4XK8 - chains 2 and 3 of the 16 polymer chains in the assembly; structure by X-ray diffraction, 2.80 A resolution.

[Chain 2]
Name: Type II chlorophyll a/b binding protein from photosystem I
Reference sequence: Q41038 (Q41038_PEA); residues 52-257 here correspond to UniProt positions 62-267 (UniProt number = residue number + 10)
Chain sequence (206 residues; each row starts with the number of its first residue):
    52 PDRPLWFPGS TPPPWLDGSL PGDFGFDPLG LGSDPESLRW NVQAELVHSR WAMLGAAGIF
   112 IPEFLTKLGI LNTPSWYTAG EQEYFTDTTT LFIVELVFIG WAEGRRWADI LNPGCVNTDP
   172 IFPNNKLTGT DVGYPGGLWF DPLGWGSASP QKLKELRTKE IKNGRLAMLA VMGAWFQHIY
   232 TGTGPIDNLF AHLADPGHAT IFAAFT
Bound ions: chlorophyll b Mg site 1 near W57 (its only coordinating residue here); chlorophyll a Mg (7 sites), coordinated by E96, H99, E154, E211, N214, Q228, H243; chlorophyll b Mg site 2 near D170 (its only coordinating residue here)
Small-molecule neighbours:
  - beta-carotene (BCR): W102, F149, I150, W152, A153, I172
  - chlorophyll b (CHL), molecule 1: P55, L56, W57, F58, P59, F75, F77
  - chlorophyll b (CHL), molecule 2: V98, R101, W102, L105, I150, W152, A153, E154, R156, R157, D160, V167, L178, G184, Y185, P186, W190, F191, P193
  - chlorophyll b (CHL), molecule 3: W102, A130, G131, Y135, F136, T139, L142, V145, E146, F149, I150
  - chlorophyll b (CHL), molecule 4: W127, Y128, T129, G131, E132, T139, F143, E146, W226
  - chlorophyll b (CHL), molecule 5: W152, R156, V167, N168, T169, D170, P171, I172, F173, N176, K177, L178, L189, W190
  - chlorophyll a (CLA), molecule 1: L67, L71, P72, G73, D74, F75, G76, F77, D78, L82, G83, L89, N92, V93, A95, E96, H99, R216, M219, L220
  - chlorophyll a (CLA), molecule 2: W91, N92, A95, H99, M223
  - chlorophyll a (CLA), molecule 3: W91, Q94, A95, V98, H99, W102, E146, L147, I150, G151, E154, R157, W158, I161
  - chlorophyll a (CLA), molecule 4: R101, M104, L105, Y185, P186, G187, F191, D192, W196, G197, L207, R208, K210, E211, N214
  - chlorophyll a (CLA), molecule 5: L105, G106, A108, G109, P113, L122, T124, P125, A130, Q133, Y135
  - chlorophyll a (CLA), molecule 6: I112, K210, N214, L217
  - chlorophyll a (CLA), molecule 7: I144, V145, V148, F149
  - chlorophyll a (CLA), molecule 8: V148, G151, W152, G155, R156, A159, P171
  - chlorophyll a (CLA), molecule 9: E206, T209, K210, K213, N214, L217
  - chlorophyll a (CLA), molecule 10: L217, L220, A221, M223, G224, F227, Q228, Y231, T232, N239, L240, H243, A250, T251, I252
  - chlorophyll a (CLA), molecule 11: H243, L244, P247, T251, I252, F253
  - lutein (LUT; (3r,3'r,6s)-4,5-didehydro-5,6-dihydro-beta,beta-carotene-3,3'-diol): M104, L105, A107, A108, F111, F191, D192, P193, L194, G195, W196, N214, L217, A218, A221, Q228, P236, N239, L240
  - violaxanthin (XAT; (3s,5r,6s,3's,5'r,6's)-5,6,5',6'-diepoxy-5,6,5',6'- tetrahydro-beta,beta-carotene-3,3'-diol): F77, D78, P79, L80, G81, L82, H99, W102, A103, L105, G106, G109, I110, W127, A130, M219, V222, M223

[Chain 3]
Name: Chlorophyll a-b binding protein 3, chloroplastic
Reference sequence: Q32904 (CB23_PEA); residues 49-266 here correspond to UniProt positions 55-272 (UniProt number = residue number + 6)
Chain sequence (218 residues; numbered 49 to 266; the number before each row is that of its first residue):
    49 RPLWFASKQS LSYLDGSLPG DYGFDPLGLS DPEGTGGFIE PRWLAYGEVI NGRFAMLGAV
   109 GAIAPEYLGK VGLIPQETAL AWFQTGVIPP AGTYNYWADN YTLFVLEMAL MGFAEHRRFQ
   169 DWAKPGSMGK QYFLGLEKGF GGSGNPAYPG GPFFNPLGFG KDEKSLKELK LKEVKNGRLA
   229 MLAILGYFIQ GLVTGVGPYQ NLLDHVADPV NNNVLTSL
Bound ions: chlorophyll a Mg (8 sites), coordinated by E96, N99, V135, E163, H164, E221, Q238, H253
Small-molecule neighbours:
  - beta-carotene (BCR): L158, M159, F161, A162, F181, L182
  - chlorophyll b (CHL), molecule 1: Y94, I98, R101, F102, L105, A162, E163, R165, R166, D169, M176, F181, F188, G190, P194, A195, P197, F201, F202
  - chlorophyll b (CHL), molecule 2: A157, G160, F161, H164, R165, Q168, M176, Q179, Y180, F181
  - chlorophyll a (CLA), molecule 1: W52, L62, L66, P67, G68, D69, Y70, G71, F72, D73, L77, S78, L92, A93, G95, E96, N99, R226, M229, L230
  - chlorophyll a (CLA), molecule 2: G84, G85, F86, I87
  - chlorophyll a (CLA), molecule 3: F86, I87, W91, L92, G95, N99, F236
  - chlorophyll a (CLA), molecule 4: F86, W91, Y94, G95, I98, N99, F102, E155, M156, M159, G160, E163, H164, R166, F167
  - chlorophyll a (CLA), molecule 5: R101, M104, L105, Y196, P197, G198, F202, N203, F207, L214, L217, K218, K220, E221, N224
  - chlorophyll a (CLA), molecule 6: L105, V108, G109, A112, P113, L116, T126, L128, T133, Y144
  - chlorophyll a (CLA), molecule 7: V108, L217, K220, N224, L227
  - chlorophyll a (CLA), molecule 8: W130, G134, V135, I136, P137, P138, N148, Y149, L151, F152, E155, F236
  - chlorophyll a (CLA), molecule 9: T133, G134, V135, Y144, W145, N148, L151, L154, E155, L158, M159
  - chlorophyll a (CLA), molecule 10: W145, T150, V153, L154, A157
  - chlorophyll a (CLA), molecule 11: K220, K223, N224, L227
  - chlorophyll a (CLA), molecule 12: L230, A231, L233, G234, I237, Q238, V241, T242, N249, L250, H253, N261, V262
  - chlorophyll a (CLA), molecule 13: L250, H253, V254, P257, N261, V262, L263
  - lutein (LUT; (3r,3'r,6s)-4,5-didehydro-5,6-dihydro-beta,beta-carotene-3,3'-diol): M104, L105, A107, V108, I111, F202, N203, P204, L205, G206, F207, N224, L227, A228, A231, Y235, Q238, P246, N249, L250
  - violaxanthin (XAT; (3s,5r,6s,3's,5'r,6's)-5,6,5',6'-diepoxy-5,6,5',6'- tetrahydro-beta,beta-carotene-3,3'-diol): F72, D73, P74, L75, G76, L77, N99, F102, A103, G106, G109, A110, W130, T133, V135, M229, I232, L233
UniProt features mapped onto this chain:
  - binding site (chlorophyll b): W52, R101, I136, E163, R166
  - binding site (chlorophyll a): F72, S78, E96, K220, E221, N224, R226, Q238, H253

[Interface between chain 2 and chain 3]
Residue-residue contacts - 23 pairs, chain 2 then chain 3:
  P55(2) with Q179(3)
  L56(2) with Q179(3), hydrogen bond (backbone-side chain)
  F58(2) with Q168(3)
  P59(2) with Q168(3), hydrogen bond (backbone-side chain); M176(3); Q179(3)
  G60(2) with Q168(3); S175(3); M176(3)
  G248(2) with W145(3); A146(3); D147(3), hydrogen bond (backbone-backbone); T150(3)
  H249(2) with Y144(3); W145(3); A146(3); D147(3)
  T251(2) with T150(3), hydrogen bond
  F253(2) with D147(3); Y149(3), hydrophobic; T150(3); V153(3), hydrophobic
  T257(2) with Y149(3)
Other interface residues (no listed pair), chain 2 (14 interface residues in all): R54, S61, T62, P247
Other interface residues (no listed pair), chain 3 (12 interface residues in all): K172

[Summary]
Chain 2 and chain 3 form an interface of 14 and 12 residues respectively; the contacts include 4 hydrogen
bonds. Among the polar pairs are L56(2)-Q179(3), P59(2)-Q168(3) and T251(2)-T150(3).
Here chain 2 is Type II chlorophyll a/b binding protein from photosystem I and chain 3 is Chlorophyll a-b
binding protein 3, chloroplastic. Entry 4XK8 (Crystal structure of plant photosystem I-LHCI super-complex at
2.8 angstrom resolution) was determined by X-ray diffraction.
